Entry 6UQ1 (X-ray diffraction, 3.60 A resolution); this record covers chains A and F of the 13 polymer chains in the assembly.

# Chain A
Molecule: DNA-directed RNA polymerase II subunit RPB1
Organism: Saccharomyces cerevisiae (strain ATCC 204508 / S288c)
Notes: EC 2.7.7.6
Reference sequence: P04050 (RPB1_YEAST); residue numbers follow UniProt; this construct covers 1-1733
Chain sequence (1733 residues; each row starts with the number of its first residue):
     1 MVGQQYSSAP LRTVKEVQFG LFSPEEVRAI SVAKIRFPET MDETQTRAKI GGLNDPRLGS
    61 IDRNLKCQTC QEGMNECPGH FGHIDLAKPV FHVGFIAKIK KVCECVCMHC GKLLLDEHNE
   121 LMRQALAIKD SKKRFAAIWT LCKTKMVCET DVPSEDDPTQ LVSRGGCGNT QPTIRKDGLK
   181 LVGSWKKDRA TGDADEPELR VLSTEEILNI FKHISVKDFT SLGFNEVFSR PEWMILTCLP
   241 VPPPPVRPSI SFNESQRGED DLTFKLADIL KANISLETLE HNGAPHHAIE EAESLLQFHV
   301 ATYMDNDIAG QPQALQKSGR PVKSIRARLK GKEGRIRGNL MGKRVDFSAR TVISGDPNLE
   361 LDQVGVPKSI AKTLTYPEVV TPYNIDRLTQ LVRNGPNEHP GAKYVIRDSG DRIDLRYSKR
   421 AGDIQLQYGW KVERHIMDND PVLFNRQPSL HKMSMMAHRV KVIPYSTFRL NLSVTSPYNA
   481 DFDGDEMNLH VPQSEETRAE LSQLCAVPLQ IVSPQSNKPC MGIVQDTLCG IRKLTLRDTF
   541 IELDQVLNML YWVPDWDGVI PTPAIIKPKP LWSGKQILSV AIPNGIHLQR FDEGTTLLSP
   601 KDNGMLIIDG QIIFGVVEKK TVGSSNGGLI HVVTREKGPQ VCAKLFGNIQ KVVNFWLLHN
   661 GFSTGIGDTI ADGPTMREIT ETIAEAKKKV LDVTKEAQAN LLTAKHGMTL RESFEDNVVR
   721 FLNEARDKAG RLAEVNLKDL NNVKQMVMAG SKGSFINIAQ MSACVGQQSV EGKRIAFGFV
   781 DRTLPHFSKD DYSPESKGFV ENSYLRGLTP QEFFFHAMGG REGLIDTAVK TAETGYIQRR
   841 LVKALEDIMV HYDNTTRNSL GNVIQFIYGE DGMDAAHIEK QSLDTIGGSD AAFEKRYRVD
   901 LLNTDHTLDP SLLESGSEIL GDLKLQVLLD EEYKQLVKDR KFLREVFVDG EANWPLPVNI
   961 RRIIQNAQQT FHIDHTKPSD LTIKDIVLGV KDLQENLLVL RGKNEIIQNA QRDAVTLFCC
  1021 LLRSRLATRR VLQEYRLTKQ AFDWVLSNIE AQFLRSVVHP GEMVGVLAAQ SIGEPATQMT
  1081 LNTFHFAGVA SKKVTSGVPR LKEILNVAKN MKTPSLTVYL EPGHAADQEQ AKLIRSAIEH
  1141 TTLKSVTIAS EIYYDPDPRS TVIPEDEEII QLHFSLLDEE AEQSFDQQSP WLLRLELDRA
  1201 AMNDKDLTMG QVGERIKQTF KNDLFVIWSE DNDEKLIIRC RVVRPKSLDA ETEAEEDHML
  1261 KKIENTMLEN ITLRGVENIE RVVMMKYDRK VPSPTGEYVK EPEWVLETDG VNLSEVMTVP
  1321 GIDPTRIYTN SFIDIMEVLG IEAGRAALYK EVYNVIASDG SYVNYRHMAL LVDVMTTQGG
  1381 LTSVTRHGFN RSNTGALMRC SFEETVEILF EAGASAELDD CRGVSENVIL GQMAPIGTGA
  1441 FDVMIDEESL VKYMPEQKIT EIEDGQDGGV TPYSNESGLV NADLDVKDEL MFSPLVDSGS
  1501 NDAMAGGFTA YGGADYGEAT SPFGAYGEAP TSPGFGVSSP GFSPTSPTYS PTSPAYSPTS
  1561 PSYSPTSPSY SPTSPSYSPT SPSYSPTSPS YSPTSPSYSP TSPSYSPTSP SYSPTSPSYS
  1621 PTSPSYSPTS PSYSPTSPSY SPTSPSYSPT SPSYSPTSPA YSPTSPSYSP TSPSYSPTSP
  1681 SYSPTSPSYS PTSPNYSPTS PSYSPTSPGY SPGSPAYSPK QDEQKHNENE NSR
Unresolved in the structure: 1-2, 154-163, 187-198, 250-256, 1082-1091, 1177-1186, 1244-1256, 1447-1733
UniProt features mapped onto this chain:
  - region: Pro248 to Asp260 (Lid loop), Asn306 to Lys323 (Rudder loop), Pro810 to Glu822 (Bridging helix)
  - binding site (Zn(2+)): Cys67, Cys70, Cys77, His80, Cys107, Cys110, Cys148, Cys167
  - binding site (Mg(2+)): Asp481, Asp483, Asp485
  - modified residue: Thr1471 (Phosphothreonine)
  - cross-link (Glycyl lysine isopeptide (Lys-Gly)): Lys695 (interchain with G-Cter in ubiquitin), Lys1246 (interchain with G-Cter in ubiquitin), Lys1350 (interchain with G-Cter in ubiquitin)
  - natural variant: Ser1653 to Pro1659 (deletion: In strain: A364A)
  - mutagenesis: Lys1246 (K1246R: Impairs ubiquitination during transcription stress)
Cystine bridges: Cys105-Cys142
Ion coordination: Zn2+ site 1: Cys67, Cys77, His80; Zn2+ site 2: Cys107, Cys110, Cys148, Cys167; Mg2+: Asp481, Asp483, Asp485 (shared with 1 residue of chain R)

# Chain F
Molecule: DNA-directed RNA polymerases I, II, and III subunit RPABC2
Organism: Saccharomyces cerevisiae (strain ATCC 204508 / S288c)
Reference sequence: P20435 (RPAB2_YEAST); residue numbers follow UniProt; this construct covers 1-155
Chain sequence (155 residues; row label = number of the first residue in the row):
     1 MSDYEEAFND GNENFEDFDV EHFSDEETYE EKPQFKDGET TDANGKTIVT GGNGPEDFQQ
    61 HEQIRRKTLK EKAIPKDQRA TTPYMTKYER ARILGTRALQ ISMNAPVFVD LEGETDPLRI
   121 AMKELAEKKI PLVIRRYLPD GSFEDWSVEE LIVDL
Unresolved in the structure: 1-69, 155
UniProt features mapped onto this chain:
  - region: Leu111 to Leu132 (Leucine-zipper)
  - modified residue: Ser24 (Phosphoserine)

# Interface between chain A and chain F
Residue-residue contacts (53; chain A residue first):
  Val379(A) - Met103(F)  hydrophobic
  Thr381(A) - Ser102(F)
  Tyr383(A) - Val107(F)
  Tyr383(A) - Thr115(F)
  Glu495(A) - Ala98(F)
  Glu495(A) - Leu99(F)
  Glu495(A) - Pro117(F)
  Glu496(A) - Arg92(F)
  Glu496(A) - Gly95(F)
  Ala499(A) - Ala91(F)
  Ala499(A) - Gly95(F)
  Ser502(A) - Leu118(F)
  Gln503(A) - Arg90(F)  hydrogen bond
  Leu504(A) - Lys87(F)
  Leu504(A) - Ala91(F)  hydrophobic
  His851(A) - Pro139(F)
  Tyr852(A) - Thr81(F)
  Tyr852(A) - Glu89(F)  hydrogen bond
  Tyr852(A) - Arg136(F)
  Tyr852(A) - Leu138(F)
  Asp853(A) - Pro139(F)
  Arg857(A) - Pro139(F)
  Arg1001(A) - Ala80(F)
  Arg1001(A) - Thr81(F)
  Arg1001(A) - Thr82(F)
  Arg1001(A) - Pro83(F)
  Arg1055(A) - Asp154(F)  salt bridge
  His1059(A) - Thr86(F)
  His1059(A) - Lys87(F)
  Pro1060(A) - Thr86(F)
  Glu1062(A) - Tyr88(F)
  Met1433(A) - Arg92(F)
  Gly1437(A) - Tyr88(F)
  Thr1438(A) - Tyr88(F)
  Thr1438(A) - Arg92(F)
  Phe1441(A) - Tyr88(F)
  Phe1441(A) - Glu89(F)
  Phe1441(A) - Arg92(F)
  Phe1441(A) - Arg135(F)
  Asp1442(A) - Val133(F)
  Asp1442(A) - Ile134(F)
  Asp1442(A) - Arg135(F)  hydrogen bond (backbone-backbone)
  Asp1442(A) - Tyr137(F)
  Val1443(A) - Arg92(F)
  Val1443(A) - Ile93(F)  hydrophobic
  Val1443(A) - Leu132(F)  hydrophobic
  Val1443(A) - Val133(F)
  Met1444(A) - Leu132(F)
  Met1444(A) - Val133(F)  hydrogen bond (backbone-backbone)
  Ile1445(A) - Leu132(F)  hydrophobic
  Asp1446(A) - Pro131(F)
  Asp1446(A) - Leu132(F)  hydrogen bond (side chain-backbone)
  Asp1446(A) - Val133(F)
Also at the interface, not in a pair above, chain A (32 interface residues in all): Val380, Leu509, Thr855, Leu1054, Ala1440
Also at the interface, not in a pair above, chain F (35 interface residues in all): Tyr84, Leu94, Thr96, Ile101

# Overview
32 residues of chain A and 35 residues of chain F are in contact; the contacts include 5 hydrogen bonds and 1
salt bridge. Among the polar pairs are Arg1055(A)-Asp154(F), Gln503(A)-Arg90(F) and Tyr852(A)-Glu89(F).
Chain A is DNA-directed RNA polymerase II subunit RPB1 and chain F is DNA-directed RNA polymerases I, II, and
III subunit RPABC2, both from Saccharomyces cerevisiae (strain ATCC 204508 / S288c); the structure, RNA
polymerase II elongation complex with 5-guanidinohydantoin lesion in state 6, was determined by X-ray
diffraction, deposited together with 6UPX, 6UPY, 6UPZ, 6UQ0, 6UQ2 and 6UQ3.
